Entry 9DUS (electron microscopy, 3.12 A resolution); this record covers chains B and D of the 5 polymer chains in the assembly.

[Chain B (and D)]
Protein: Phosphoprotein
From: Measles virus strain Edmonston-B
Notes: chain D of this document is another copy of the same molecule, construct and numbering; everything in this record applies to it too
Reference sequence: Q83623 (PHOSP_MEASF); residues 1-507 here = UniProt positions 1-507
Sequence (509 residues; row label = number of the first residue in the row):
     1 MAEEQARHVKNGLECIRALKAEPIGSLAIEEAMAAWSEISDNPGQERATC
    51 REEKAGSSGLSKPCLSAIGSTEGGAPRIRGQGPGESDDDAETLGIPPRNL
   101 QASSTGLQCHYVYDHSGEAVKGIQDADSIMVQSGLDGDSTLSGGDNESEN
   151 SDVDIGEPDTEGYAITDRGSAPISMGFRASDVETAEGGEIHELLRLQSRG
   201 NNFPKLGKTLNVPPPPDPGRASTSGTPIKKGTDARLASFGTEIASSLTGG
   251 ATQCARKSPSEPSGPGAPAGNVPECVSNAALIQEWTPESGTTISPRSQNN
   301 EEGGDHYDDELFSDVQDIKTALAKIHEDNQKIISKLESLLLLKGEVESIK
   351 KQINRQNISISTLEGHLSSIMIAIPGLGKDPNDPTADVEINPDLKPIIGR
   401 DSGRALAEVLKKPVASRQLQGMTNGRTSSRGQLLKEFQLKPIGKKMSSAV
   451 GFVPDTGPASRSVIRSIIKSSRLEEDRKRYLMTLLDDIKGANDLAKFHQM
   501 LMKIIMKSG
Disordered / not traced: 1-324, 377-391, 414-509 (chain D: 1-323, 381-509)
Differences from the reference sequence: expression tag (508-509)
Swiss-Prot annotation at these positions:
  - region (Interaction with the L polymerase): S361 to L377, P396 to L410
  - binding site (Ca(2+)): D314
  - modified residue (Phosphoserine): S86, S151

[How chain B and chain D interact]
Contacting residue pairs (52):
  I325(B) - I325(D)  hydrophobic
  H326(B) - K324(D)  hydrogen bond
  H326(B) - I325(D)
  H326(B) - D328(D)  salt bridge
  N329(B) - I325(D)
  N329(B) - D328(D)
  N329(B) - N329(D)
  Q330(B) - D328(D)
  I332(B) - I332(D)  hydrophobic
  I333(B) - K331(D)
  I333(B) - K335(D)
  L336(B) - I332(D)  hydrophobic
  L336(B) - K335(D)
  E337(B) - K335(D)  salt bridge
  L339(B) - L339(D)
  L340(B) - S338(D)
  L340(B) - L339(D)  hydrophobic
  K343(B) - S338(D)  hydrogen bond
  K343(B) - L342(D)
  V346(B) - E345(D)
  I353(B) - I349(D)  hydrophobic
  I353(B) - Q352(D)
  I353(B) - I353(D)  hydrophobic
  Q356(B) - I360(D)
  N357(B) - Q356(D)  hydrogen bond
  I360(B) - Q356(D)
  I360(B) - S359(D)
  I360(B) - I360(D)  hydrophobic
  L363(B) - L363(D)  hydrophobic
  L367(B) - L363(D)  hydrophobic
  L367(B) - H366(D)
  L367(B) - L367(D)  hydrophobic
  I374(B) - M371(D)  hydrophobic
  K395(B) - S369(D)
  K395(B) - M371(D)
  P396(B) - H366(D)
  P396(B) - S369(D)
  P396(B) - I370(D)
  P396(B) - M371(D)  hydrogen bond (backbone-backbone)
  I397(B) - M371(D)
  I397(B) - A373(D)  hydrophobic
  I398(B) - I370(D)  hydrophobic
  I398(B) - M371(D)  hydrogen bond (backbone-backbone)
  I398(B) - A373(D)  hydrogen bond (backbone-backbone)
  R400(B) - P375(D)
  R404(B) - P375(D)
  R404(B) - L377(D)  hydrogen bond (side chain-backbone)
  A405(B) - A373(D)  hydrophobic
  A405(B) - I374(D)
  A405(B) - P375(D)
  E408(B) - P375(D)
  E408(B) - G376(D)  hydrogen bond (side chain-backbone)
Other interface residues (no listed pair), chain B (32 interface residues in all): E347, I349, K350, E364, M371
Other interface residues (no listed pair), chain D (32 interface residues in all): L336, V346, I372, K379

[In short]
Chain B and chain D each contribute 32 residues to their interface, with 8 hydrogen bonds and 2 salt bridges.
Polar contacts include H326(B)-D328(D), E337(B)-K335(D) and H326(B)-K324(D). UniProt lists Ca2+-binding
residue D314(B) on chain B.
Both chains are Phosphoprotein (Measles virus strain Edmonston-B). Entry 9DUS (Cryo-EM structure of the
Measles Virus polymerase (L) protein in complex with the tetrameric phosphoprotein (P)) was determined by
electron microscopy together with 9DUT from the same study.
